6O20 - chains A and F of the 6 polymer chains in the assembly; structure by electron microscopy, 3.30 A resolution.

== Chain A ==
Name: Transient receptor potential cation channel subfamily V member 5
Organism: Oryctolagus cuniculus
UniProt: Q9XSM3 (TRPV5_RABIT); residues 1-730 here = UniProt positions 1-730
Sequence (730 residues; each row starts with the number of its first residue):
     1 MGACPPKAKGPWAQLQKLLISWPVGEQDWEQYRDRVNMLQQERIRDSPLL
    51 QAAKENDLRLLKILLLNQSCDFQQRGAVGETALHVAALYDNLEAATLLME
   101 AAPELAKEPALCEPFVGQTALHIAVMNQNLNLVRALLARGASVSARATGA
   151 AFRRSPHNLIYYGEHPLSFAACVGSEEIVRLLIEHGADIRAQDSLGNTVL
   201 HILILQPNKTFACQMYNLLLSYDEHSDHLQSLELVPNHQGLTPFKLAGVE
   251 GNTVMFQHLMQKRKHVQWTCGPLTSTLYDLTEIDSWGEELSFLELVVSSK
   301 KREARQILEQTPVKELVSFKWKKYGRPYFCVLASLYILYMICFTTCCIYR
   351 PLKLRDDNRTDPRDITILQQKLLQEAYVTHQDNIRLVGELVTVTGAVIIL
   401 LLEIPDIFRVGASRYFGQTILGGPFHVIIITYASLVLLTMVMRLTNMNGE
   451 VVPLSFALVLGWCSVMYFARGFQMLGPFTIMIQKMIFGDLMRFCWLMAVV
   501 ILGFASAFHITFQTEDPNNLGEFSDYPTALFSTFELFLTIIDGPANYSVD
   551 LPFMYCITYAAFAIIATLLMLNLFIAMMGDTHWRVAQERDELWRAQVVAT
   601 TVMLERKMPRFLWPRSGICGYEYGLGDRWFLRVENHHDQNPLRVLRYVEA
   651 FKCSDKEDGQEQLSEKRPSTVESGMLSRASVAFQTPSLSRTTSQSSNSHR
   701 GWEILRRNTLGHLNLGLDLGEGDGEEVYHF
Unresolved in the structure: 1-26, 654-730
Curated features (UniProtKB/Swiss-Prot):
  - region: Val598 to Val602 (Interaction with S100A10), Ala650 to Cys653 (Involved in Ca(2+)-dependent inactivation), Gly701 to Phe730 (Involved in Ca(2+)-dependent inactivation)
  - binding site (Ca(2+)): Asp542
  - modified residue: Thr685 (Phosphothreonine), Ser689 (Phosphoserine)
  - glycosylation: Asn358 (N-linked (GlcNAc...) asparagine)
  - mutagenesis: Phe425 (F425A: Decreased inhibition by the synthetic drug econazole), Glu535 (E535A: Minor effects on Ca(2+) permeation), Asp542 (D542A: Abolishes Ca(2+) permeation and Ca(2+)-dependent current decay; no effect on monovalent cations permeation; D542E/N/M: Attenuates Ca(2+) permeation and Ca(2+)-dependent current decay ...), Asp550 (D550A: Minor effects on Ca(2+) permeation)
From the paper describing this entry:
  - conformationally variable residues (order/disorder transition): Gln639 to Cys653
  - post-translational modification sites: Asn358 (citing earlier work)

== Chain F ==
Name: Calmodulin
Organism: Bos taurus
UniProt: P62157 (CALM_BOVIN); residues 0-148 here correspond to UniProt positions 1-149 (UniProt number = residue number + 1)
Sequence (169 residues; each row starts with the number of its first residue; numbers below 1 keep their minus sign (Met-20 is residue -20)):
   -20 MGSSHHHHHHSSGLVPRGSHMADQLTEEQIAEFKEAFSLFDKDGDGTITT
    30 KELGTVMRSLGQNPTEAELQDMINEVDADGNGTIDFPEFLTMMARKMKDT
    80 DSEEEIREAFRVFDKDGNGYISAAELRHVMTNLGEKLTDEEVDEMIREAD
   130 IDGDGQVNYEEFVQMMTAK
Unresolved in the structure: -20 to 0
Sequence notes: initiating methionine (-20); expression tag (-19 to -1)
Curated features (UniProtKB/Swiss-Prot):
  - binding site (Ca(2+)): Asp20, Asp22, Asp24, Thr26, Glu31, Asp56, Asp58, Asn60, Thr62, Glu67, Asp93, Asp95, Asn97, Tyr99, Glu104, Asp129, Asp131, Asp133, Gln135, Glu140
  - modified residue: Ala1 (N-acetylalanine), Lys21 (N6-acetyllysine), Thr44 (Phosphothreonine), Ser81 (Phosphoserine), Lys94 (N6-acetyllysine), Tyr99 (Phosphotyrosine), Ser101 (Phosphoserine), Thr110 (Phosphothreonine), Lys115 (N6,N6,N6-trimethyllysine), Tyr138 (Phosphotyrosine)
  - cross-link: Lys21 (Glycyl lysine isopeptide (Lys-Gly) (interchain with G-Cter in SUMO2))
Bound ions: Ca2+ site 1: Gly25, Thr26, Glu31; Ca2+ site 2: Asp58, Asn60, Thr62, Glu67; Ca2+ site 3: Asp93, Asp95, Asn97, Tyr99, Glu104; Ca2+ site 4: Asp129, Asp131, Asp133, Gln135

== How chain A and chain F interact ==
Pairs across the interface (40; chain A residue first):
  Glu176(A) with Ala1(F)
  Lys209(A) with Asp95(F)
  Thr210(A) with Glu6(F), hydrogen bond (side chain-backbone); Ala10(F)
  Phe211(A) with Glu6(F)
  Cys213(A) with Lys13(F), hydrogen bond
  Gln214(A) with Ile9(F); Leu69(F)
  Thr253(A) with Asp95(F)
  Val254(A) with Asp95(F); Gly96(F); Asn97(F)
  His258(A) with Lys13(F)
  Val266(A) with Lys21(F)
  Thr269(A) with Asp22(F), hydrogen bond
  Gln306(A) with Asp95(F)
  Trp583(A) with Thr110(F); Gly113(F); Glu114(F); Lys115(F)
  Arg584(A) with Thr110(F)
  Gln587(A) with Ala103(F), hydrogen bond (side chain-backbone); Arg106(F); His107(F)
  Glu591(A) with His107(F), salt bridge
  Arg643(A) with Leu18(F)
  Val644(A) with Leu18(F), hydrophobic; Val35(F), hydrophobic
  Leu645(A) with Leu39(F), hydrophobic
  Tyr647(A) with Glu11(F); Ala15(F); Phe19(F), hydrophobic; Met72(F), hydrophobic
  Val648(A) with Phe19(F), hydrophobic; Leu39(F), hydrophobic
  Ala650(A) with Met72(F), hydrophobic
  Phe651(A) with Leu32(F), hydrophobic; Met51(F); Ile52(F), hydrophobic; Ile63(F), hydrophobic
Interface residues without a listed pair, chain A (31 interface residues in all): Asn208, Lys264, Ala586, Asn640, Pro641, Leu642, Arg646, Lys652
Interface residues without a listed pair, chain F (39 interface residues in all): Phe12, Gly23, Asp24, Met36, Gln41, Phe68, Met71, Lys75, Arg90, Asp131
From the paper, about this interface:
  - pairs named by the authors: Thr210(A)-Ile9(F) (hydrophobic contact), His258(A)-Lys13(F) (hydrophobic contact), Thr269(A)-Lys21(F) (hydrophobic contact), Trp583(A)-Lys115(F), Tyr647(A)-Glu11(F)
  - interface residues, chain A: Val644(A), Tyr647(A), Val648(A), Phe651(A)
  - hot spots on chain A (mutagenesis) - D90A: decreased binding to Calmodulin (chain F)
  - interface residues, chain F: Phe12(F), Phe19(F), Lys21(F), Leu32(F), Phe68(F), Met71(F)

== Summary ==
31 residues of chain A and 39 residues of chain F are in contact; the contacts include 4 hydrogen bonds and 1
salt bridge. Polar contacts include Glu591(A)-His107(F), Thr210(A)-Glu6(F) and Cys213(A)-Lys13(F). The authors
report hydrophobic contacts between Thr210(A) and Ile9(F), His258(A) and Lys13(F) and Thr269(A) and Lys21(F);
contacts between Trp583(A) and Lys115(F) and Tyr647(A) and Glu11(F). The paper reports that D90A of chain A
reduces binding to Calmodulin (chain F); interface residues Val644(A), Tyr647(A) and Phe12(F) among others.
Chain A is Transient receptor potential cation channel subfamily V member 5 (Oryctolagus cuniculus) and chain
F is Calmodulin (Bos taurus); the structure, Cryo-EM structure of TRPV5 with calmodulin bound, was determined
by electron microscopy together with 6O1N, 6O1P and 6O1U from the same study.
